8TW3 - chains A and F of the 3 polymer chains in the assembly; structure by X-ray diffraction, 2.90 A resolution.

Chain A:
Protein: Single domain antibody sdHMPV12
Source organism: Lama glama
Notes: antibody fragment or engineered binder
Sequence (193 residues; each row starts with the number of its first residue; note: 8 numbers in that range are skipped by the numbering (no residue carries them; nothing is unmodelled there); a row labelled like 111A-111B holds insertion residues (111A, then the next letters in order); numbers below 1 keep their minus sign (Met-18 is residue -18)):
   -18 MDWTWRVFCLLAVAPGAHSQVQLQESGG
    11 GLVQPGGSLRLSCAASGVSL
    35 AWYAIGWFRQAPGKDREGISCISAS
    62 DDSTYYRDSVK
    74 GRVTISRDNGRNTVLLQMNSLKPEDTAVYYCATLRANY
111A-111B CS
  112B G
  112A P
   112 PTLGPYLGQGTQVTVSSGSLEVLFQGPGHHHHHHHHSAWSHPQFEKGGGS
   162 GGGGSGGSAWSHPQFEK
Not modelled in the structure: -18 to 0, 128-178
Disulfide bonds: Cys23-Cys104, Cys55-Cys111A

Chain F:
Protein: Fusion glycoprotein
Source organism: Human metapneumovirus A
Reference sequence: H6X1Z0 (H6X1Z0_9MONO); residues 1-490 here = UniProt positions 1-490
Sequence (542 residues; row label = number of the first residue in the row):
     1 MSWKVVIIFSLLITPQHGLKESYLEESCSTITEGYLSVLRTGWYTNVFTL
    51 EVGDVENLTCADGPSLIKTELDLTKSALRELRTVSADQLAREEQIENPRQ
   101 SRFVLGAIALGVATAAAVTAGVAIAKTIRLESEVTAIKNALKKTNEAVST
   151 LGNGVRVLATAVRELKDFVSKNLTRAINKNKCDIPDLKMAVSFSQFNRRF
   201 LNVVRQFSDNAGITPAISLDLMTDAELARAVSNMPTSAGQIKLMLENRAM
   251 VRRKGFGILIGVYGSSVIYMVQLPIFGVIDTPCWIVKAAPSCSEKKGNYA
   301 CLLREDQGWYCQNAGSTVYYPNEKDCETRGDHVFCDTAAGINVAEQSKEC
   351 NINISTTNYPCKVSTGRHPISMVALSPLGALVACYKGVSCSIGSNRVGII
   401 KQLNKGCSYITNQDADTVTIDNTVYQLSKVEGEQHVIKGRPVSSSFDPVK
   451 FPEDQFNVALDQVFESIENSQALVDQSNRILSSAEKGNTGGGGSLEVLFQ
   501 GPGHHHHHHHHSAWSHPQFEKGGGSGGGGSGGSAWSHPQFEK
Not modelled in the structure: 1-18, 94-115, 429-542
Sequence notes: conflict Pro185 (Ala in H6X1Z0); expression tag (491-542)
Disulfide bonds: Cys28-Cys407, Cys60-Cys182, Cys283-Cys311, Cys292-Cys301, Cys326-Cys335, Cys350-Cys361, Cys384-Cys390
Covalently attached groups: N-acetylglucosamine (NAG) linked to Asn172
Small-molecule neighbours: N-acetylglucosamine (NAG; 2-acetamido-2-deoxy-beta-D-glucopyranose): Asn353, Ser355, Thr356, Thr357
Reported in the primary citation:
  - specificity-determining residues: Gln312, Lys348 (by similarity / conservation)

How chain A and chain F interact:
Contacting residue pairs (37; chain A residue first):
  Gln1(A) - Leu19(F)
  Gln1(A) - Leu36(F)
  Gln1(A) - Asp331(F)
  Val2(A) - Leu36(F)  hydrophobic
  Val28(A) - Asp280(F)
  Trp36(A) - Pro282(F)
  Trp36(A) - Gln312(F)
  Trp36(A) - Ala314(F)
  Trp36(A) - Gly315(F)
  Tyr37(A) - Leu36(F)
  Tyr37(A) - Asp280(F)  hydrogen bond (side chain-backbone)
  Tyr37(A) - Thr281(F)
  Tyr37(A) - Pro282(F)  hydrophobic
  Ser57(A) - Glu345(F)
  Ser59(A) - Glu345(F)
  Leu107(A) - Glu33(F)
  Arg108(A) - Leu24(F)
  Arg108(A) - Ile31(F)
  Arg108(A) - Glu33(F)
  Arg108(A) - Asn351(F)
  Ala109(A) - Ile31(F)
  Ala109(A) - Glu33(F)  hydrogen bond (backbone-side chain)
  Ala109(A) - Trp284(F)
  Ala109(A) - Lys348(F)
  Ala109(A) - Asn351(F)
  Asn110(A) - Pro282(F)
  Asn110(A) - Trp284(F)
  Asn110(A) - Gln312(F)  hydrogen bond
  Asn110(A) - Glu345(F)
  Asn110(A) - Lys348(F)  hydrogen bond (backbone-side chain)
  Tyr111(A) - Glu345(F)
  Tyr111(A) - Lys348(F)
  Tyr111(A) - Glu349(F)  hydrogen bond
  Gly115(A) - Lys20(F)  hydrogen bond (backbone-side chain)
  Pro116(A) - Glu33(F)
  Pro116(A) - Gly34(F)
  Tyr117(A) - Gly34(F)  hydrogen bond (side chain-backbone)
Also at the interface, not in a pair above, chain A (19 interface residues in all): Gly27, Ser29, Ala58, Thr113
Also at the interface, not in a pair above, chain F (22 interface residues in all): Ser22, Gln346, Ile352
Interface features reported in the paper:
  - pairs named by the authors: Tyr37(A)-Pro282(F), Asn110(A)-Gln312(F) (hydrogen bond), Tyr111(A)-Glu349(F) (hydrogen bond)
  - epitope / paratope residues, chain A: Tyr37(A), Asn110(A), Tyr111(A)
  - epitope / paratope residues, chain F: Lys20(F), Glu33(F), Pro282(F), Gln312(F), Lys348(F), Glu349(F)

Summary:
The interface between chain A and chain F involves 19 residues on one side and 22 on the other, with 7
hydrogen bonds. Among the polar pairs are Tyr37(A)-Asp280(F), Ala109(A)-Glu33(F) and Asn110(A)-Gln312(F). The
authors report a contact between Tyr37(A) and Pro282(F); hydrogen bonds between Asn110(A) and Gln312(F) and
Tyr111(A) and Glu349(F). From the paper: epitope/paratope residues Tyr37(A), Asn110(A) and Lys20(F) among
others; specificity determinants Gln312(F) and Lys348(F).
Chain A is Single domain antibody sdHMPV12 (Lama glama) and chain F is Fusion glycoprotein (Human
metapneumovirus A); the structure, hMPV fusion protein complexed with single domain antibodies sdHMPV16 and
sdHMPV12, was determined by X-ray diffraction.
